7S6T - chains A and E of the 8 polymer chains in the assembly; structure by X-ray diffraction, 1.82 A resolution.

# Chain A (and E)
Name: Methane monooxygenase component A alpha chain
Source organism: Methylosinus trichosporium OB3b
Notes: chain E of this document is another copy of the same molecule, construct and numbering; everything in this record applies to it too
Reference sequence: A0A2D2D5X0 (A0A2D2D5X0_METTR); numbering as in UniProt (aligned over 12-526)
Chain sequence (515 residues; row label = number of the first residue in the row):
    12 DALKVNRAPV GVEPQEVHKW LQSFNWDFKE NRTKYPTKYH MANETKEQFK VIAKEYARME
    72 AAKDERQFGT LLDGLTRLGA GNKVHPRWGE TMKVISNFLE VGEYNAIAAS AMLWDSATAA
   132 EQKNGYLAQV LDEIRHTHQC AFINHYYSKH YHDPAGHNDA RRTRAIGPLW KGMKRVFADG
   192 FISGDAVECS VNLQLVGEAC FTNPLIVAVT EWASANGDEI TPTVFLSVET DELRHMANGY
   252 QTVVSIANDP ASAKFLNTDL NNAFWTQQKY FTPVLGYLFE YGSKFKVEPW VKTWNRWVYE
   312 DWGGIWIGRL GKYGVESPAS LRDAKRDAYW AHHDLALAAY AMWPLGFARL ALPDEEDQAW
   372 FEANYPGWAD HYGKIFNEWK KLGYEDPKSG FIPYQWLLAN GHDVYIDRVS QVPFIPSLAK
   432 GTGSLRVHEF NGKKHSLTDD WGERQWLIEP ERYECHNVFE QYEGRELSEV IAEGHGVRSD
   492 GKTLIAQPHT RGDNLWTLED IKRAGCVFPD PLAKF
Ion coordination: Fe ion site 1: Glu-114, Glu-144, His-147 (together with benzoic acid); Fe ion site 2: Glu-144, Glu-209, Glu-243, His-246 (together with benzoic acid)
Residues lining bound ligands: benzoic acid (BEZ): Leu-110, Gly-113, Glu-114, Ala-117, Glu-144, His-147, Phe-188, Phe-192, Leu-204, Gly-208, Glu-209, Thr-213, Leu-216, Glu-243, His-246
Reported in the primary citation:
  - conformationally variable residues (side-chain flip): Arg-245

# How chain A and chain E interact
Residue-residue contacts - 19 pairs, chain A then chain E:
  Glu-76(A) / Glu-76(E)
  Arg-77(A) / Gly-80(E)
  Arg-77(A) / Leu-83(E)
  Arg-77(A) / Asp-84(E)
  Gly-80(A) / Arg-77(E)
  Gly-80(A) / Thr-81(E)  hydrogen bond (backbone-side chain)
  Thr-81(A) / Gly-80(E)  hydrogen bond (side chain-backbone)
  Thr-81(A) / Thr-81(E)
  Thr-81(A) / Asp-84(E)  hydrogen bond
  Thr-81(A) / Gly-85(E)  hydrogen bond (side chain-backbone)
  Asp-84(A) / Arg-77(E)
  Asp-84(A) / Thr-81(E)  hydrogen bond
  Asp-84(A) / Thr-234(E)
  Gly-85(A) / Thr-81(E)  hydrogen bond (backbone-side chain)
  Arg-88(A) / Thr-234(E)  hydrogen bond
  Leu-89(A) / Glu-230(E)
  Glu-230(A) / Leu-89(E)
  Thr-234(A) / Asp-84(E)
  Thr-234(A) / Arg-88(E)  hydrogen bond
Interface residues without a listed pair, chain A (12 interface residues in all): Gln-78, Leu-83
Interface residues without a listed pair, chain E (12 interface residues in all): Gln-78

# Overview
The chain A/chain E interface involves 12 residues from each chain; the contacts include 8 hydrogen bonds.
Among the polar pairs are Gly-80(A)/Thr-81(E), Thr-81(A)/Asp-84(E) and Thr-81(A)/Gly-85(E). Chain A binds
benzoic acid. Glu-114(A), Glu-144(A) and His-147(A) coordinate Fe ion site 1. Glu-144(A), Glu-209(A),
Glu-243(A) and His-246(A) coordinate Fe ion site 2. The paper reports conformational variability at
Arg-245(A).
Both chains are Methane monooxygenase component A alpha chain (Methylosinus trichosporium OB3b). Entry 7S6T
(Complex structure of Methane monooxygenase hydroxylase and regulatory subunit H33A) was determined by X-ray
diffraction together with 7S6Q, 7S6R, 7S6S and 7S7H from the same study.
